PDB entry 3M4D | X-ray diffraction, 1.90 A resolution | chains A and F of the 7 polymer chains in the assembly

Chain A (and F):
Molecule: Alpha-hemolysin
Source organism: Staphylococcus aureus
Notes: chain F of this document is another copy of the same molecule, construct and numbering; everything in this record applies to it too
Reference sequence: P09616 (HLA_STAAU); residues 1-293 here correspond to UniProt positions 27-319 (UniProt number = residue number + 26)
Sequence (293 residues; numbered 1 to 293; the number before each row is that of its first residue):
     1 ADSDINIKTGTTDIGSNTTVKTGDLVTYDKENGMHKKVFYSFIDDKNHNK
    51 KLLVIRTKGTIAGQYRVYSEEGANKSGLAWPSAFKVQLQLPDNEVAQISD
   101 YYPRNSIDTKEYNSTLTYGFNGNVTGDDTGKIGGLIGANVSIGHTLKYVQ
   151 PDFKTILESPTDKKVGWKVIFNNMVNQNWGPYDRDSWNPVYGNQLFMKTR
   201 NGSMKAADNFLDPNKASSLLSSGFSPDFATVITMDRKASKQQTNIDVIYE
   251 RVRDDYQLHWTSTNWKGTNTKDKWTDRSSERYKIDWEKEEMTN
Sequence notes: engineered mutation Asn113 (Met139 in P09616)

Chain A / chain F interface:
Contacting residue pairs (6):
  Phe39(A) - Asn6(F)
  Arg56(A) - Asn6(F)
  Lys58(A) - Asp4(F)  hydrogen bond (side chain-backbone)
  Lys58(A) - Asn6(F)  hydrogen bond
  Asn178(A) - Tyr112(F)
  Asn178(A) - Ser114(F)
Interface residues without a listed pair, chain F (5 interface residues in all): Ile5

Summary:
The interface between chain A and chain F involves 4 residues on one side and 5 on the other, with 2 hydrogen
bonds. Polar contacts include Lys58(A)-Asp4(F) and Lys58(A)-Asn6(F).
Both chains are Alpha-hemolysin (Staphylococcus aureus). Entry 3M4D (Crystal structure of the M113N mutant of
alpha-hemolysin) was determined by X-ray diffraction together with 3M2L, 3M3R and 3M4E from the same study.
